7RYE - chains D and N of the 24 polymer chains in the assembly; structure by electron microscopy, 3.90 A resolution.

== Chain D (and N) ==
Protein: Protein PrgI
Organism: Salmonella enterica subsp. enterica serovar Typhimurium
Notes: chain N of this document is another copy of the same molecule, construct and numbering; everything in this record applies to it too
UniProt: P41784 (PRGI_SALTY); numbering as in UniProt (aligned over 1-80)
Amino-acid sequence (80 residues; row label = number of the first residue in the row):
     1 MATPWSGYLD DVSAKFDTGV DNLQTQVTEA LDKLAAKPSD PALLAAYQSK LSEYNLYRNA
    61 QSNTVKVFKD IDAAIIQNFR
Not modelled in the structure: 1-2
UniProt features mapped onto this chain:
  - mutagenesis: Thr3 (T3A: Can only secrete early substrates such as InvJ/ScpT, PrgJ/SctI and PrgI/SctF. Can polymerize into filaments in vitro and in vivo, but the stability of the filaments is compromised), Trp5 (W5A: Abrogates host cell invasion and effector secretion; when associated with A-8. Can secrete effector proteins; when associated with A-20), Tyr8 (Y8A: Decreases invasiveness. Abrogates host cell invasion and effector secretion; when associated with A-5), Leu9 (L9A: Can only secrete early substrates such as InvJ/ScpT, PrgJ/SctI and PrgI/SctF. Can polymerize into filaments in vitro, but not in vivo. Cannot enter cultured epithelial cells), Asp10 (D10A: Exhibits constitutive secretion of substrates. Retains the ability to display SipD/SctA at the tip of the needle filament), Asp11 (D11A: Exhibits constitutive secretion of substrates. Retains the ability to display SipD/SctA at the tip of the needle filament), Phe16 (F16A: Can only secrete early substrates such as InvJ/ScpT, PrgJ/SctI and PrgI/SctF. Can polymerize into filaments in vitro, but not in vivo. Cannot enter cultured epithelial cells), Val20 (V20A: Can secrete effector proteins; when associated with A-5. Exhibits constitutive secretion of substrates. Retains the ability to display SipD/SctA at the tip of the needle filament), Gln26 (Q26A: Non-invasive phenotype; Q26E: Has wild-type invasiveness), Leu31 (L31A: Exhibits constitutive secretion of substrates. Does not display SipD/SctA at the tip of the needle filament. Is non-invasive. Can polymerize into filaments in vitro), Ser49 (S49A: Exhibits constitutive secretion of substrates. Retains the ability to display SipD/SctA at the tip of the needle filament), Lys50 (K50D: Non-invasive phenotype; K50L: Has wild-type invasiveness), 16 further mutagenesis entries in UniProt

== Chain D / chain N interface ==
Residue-residue contacts (34; chain D residue first):
  Pro4(D) with Asn22(N); Gln26(N)
  Trp5(D) with Gly19(N), hydrogen bond (side chain-backbone); Val20(N), hydrophobic; Asp21(N); Asn22(N), hydrogen bond (backbone-side chain); Leu23(N), hydrophobic; Gln26(N), hydrogen bond (backbone-side chain); Lys50(N), hydrogen bond (backbone-side chain)
  Gly7(D) with Glu53(N)
  Tyr8(D) with Glu53(N), hydrogen bond (backbone-side chain)
  Leu9(D) with Ser49(N); Glu53(N), hydrogen bond (backbone-side chain)
  Asp10(D) with Ser49(N), hydrogen bond; Lys50(N), salt bridge; Glu53(N)
  Tyr54(D) with Pro41(N); Ala42(N)
  Arg58(D) with Pro41(N); Ala42(N); Ala45(N)
  Gln61(D) with Ala45(N)
  Val65(D) with Gln48(N)
  Lys69(D) with Ser52(N), hydrogen bond; Asn55(N); Leu56(N)
  Asp72(D) with Leu56(N)
  Ala73(D) with Leu56(N)
  Ile76(D) with Asn59(N); Ala60(N), hydrophobic; Asn63(N)
  Phe79(D) with Val67(N)
  Arg80(D) with Asn63(N); Lys66(N), hydrogen bond (backbone-side chain)
Other interface residues (no listed pair), chain D (20 interface residues in all): Thr3, Ser6, Ser13, Lys66
Other interface residues (no listed pair), chain N (22 interface residues in all): Leu51

== Summary ==
Chain D and chain N form an interface of 20 and 22 residues respectively, with 9 hydrogen bonds and 1 salt
bridge. Polar contacts include Asp10(D)-Lys50(N), Trp5(D)-Gly19(N) and Trp5(D)-Asn22(N). UniProt lists 27
mutagenesis sites on chain D.
Chain D and chain N are both Protein PrgI (Salmonella enterica subsp. enterica serovar Typhimurium); the
structure, Cryo-EM structure of the needle filament-tip complex of the Salmonella type III secretion
injectisome, was determined by electron microscopy.
